8OOR - chains B and F of the 10 polymer chains in the assembly; structure by electron microscopy, 2.87 A resolution.

# Chain B
Molecule: RuvB-like protein 1
From: Thermochaetoides thermophila
Notes: EC 3.6.4.12
UniProt: G0RYI5 (G0RYI5_CHATD); residues 1-462 here = UniProt positions 1-462
Chain sequence (462 residues; each row starts with the number of its first residue):
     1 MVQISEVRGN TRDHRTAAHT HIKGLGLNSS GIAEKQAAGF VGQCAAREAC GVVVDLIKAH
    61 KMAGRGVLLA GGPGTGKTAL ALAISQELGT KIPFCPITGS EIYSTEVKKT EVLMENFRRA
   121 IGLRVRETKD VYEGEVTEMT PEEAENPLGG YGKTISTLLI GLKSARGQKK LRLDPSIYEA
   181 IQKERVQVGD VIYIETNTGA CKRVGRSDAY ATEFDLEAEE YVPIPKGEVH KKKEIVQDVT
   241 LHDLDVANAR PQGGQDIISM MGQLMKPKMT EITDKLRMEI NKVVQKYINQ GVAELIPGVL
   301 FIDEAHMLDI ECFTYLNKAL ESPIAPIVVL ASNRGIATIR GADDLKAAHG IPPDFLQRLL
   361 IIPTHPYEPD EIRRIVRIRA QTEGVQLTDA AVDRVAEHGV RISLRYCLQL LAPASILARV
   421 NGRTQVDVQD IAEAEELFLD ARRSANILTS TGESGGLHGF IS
Not modelled in the structure: 1-13, 145-155
Ligand contacts: ADP (adenosine-5'-diphosphate): Ala18, His19, His21, Ile22, Gly39, Phe40, Val41, Gln43, Gly72, Pro73, Gly74, Thr75, Gly76, Lys77, Thr78, Ala79, Tyr367, Ile375, Leu404, Arg405, Leu408

# Chain F
Molecule: RuvB-like protein 2
From: Thermochaetoides thermophila
Notes: EC 3.6.4.12
UniProt: G0RYC2 (G0RYC2_CHATD); numbering as in UniProt (aligned over 1-488)
Chain sequence (488 residues; each row starts with the number of its first residue):
     1 MAAPLVTSVT ETKELRGLNL IAAHSHIRGL GVDADTLEPR PSSQGLVGQE KARKAAAVVL
    61 EMIKQGKIAG RAVLIAGPPS TGKTAIAMGM AQSLGQDVPF TTLAASEIFS LEMSKTEALT
   121 QAFRKSIGVR IKEESEIMEG EVVEIQIDRS VTGGAKQGKL TIKTTDMEAI YDMGSKMIDA
   181 MTKERVMAGD IISIDKSSGK ITKLGRSYAR SRDYDAMGVD TKFLQCPEGE LQKRKEVVHT
   241 VSLHEIDVIN SRTQGFLALF SGDTGEIRSE IRDQINTKVA EWKEEGKAEI VPGVLFIDEV
   301 HMLDIECFSY INRALESDLA PIVIMASNRG VSRIRGTDYK SPHGLPLDFL DRVVIINTHP
   361 YTPDELRQIL SIRAQEEEVD LTPDALALLT KIGQEAGLRY ASNLITTSQL IAAKRRAKQV
   421 GVEDVQRSFK LFYDPARSVR FVQESEKRLI GNDGVVDFSY QGAAEAAAPT LPAAAPVDPV
   481 GGEKMDMS
Not modelled in the structure: 1-16, 151-155, 461-488
Ligand contacts: ADP (adenosine-5'-diphosphate): Ala23, His24, His26, Ile27, Gly45, Leu46, Val47, Gln49, Pro78, Pro79, Ser80, Thr81, Gly82, Lys83, Thr84, Ala85, Tyr361, Ile369, Leu398, Arg399

# Chain B / chain F interface
Contacting residue pairs (152; chain B residue first):
  Ser29(B) with Lys414(F)
  Ala45(B) with Leu431(F)
  Glu48(B) with Arg427(F), salt bridge
  Ala49(B) with Leu431(F); Phe432(F)
  Val52(B) with Thr407(F); Leu410(F); Phe432(F), hydrophobic
  Asp55(B) with Leu410(F); Lys414(F), salt bridge
  Leu56(B) with Thr406(F); Leu410(F)
  His60(B) with Leu20(F)
  Lys61(B) with Leu20(F); Ile21(F), hydrogen bond (backbone-backbone); Glu378(F), salt bridge
  Met62(B) with Ile21(F); Glu377(F); Thr406(F)
  Ala63(B) with Leu20(F), hydrophobic; Ile21(F), hydrogen bond (backbone-backbone)
  Arg65(B) with Glu377(F), salt bridge; Asn403(F), hydrogen bond; Thr406(F)
  Gly71(B) with Leu449(F)
  Gly72(B) with Arg448(F); Leu449(F)
  Pro73(B) with Arg448(F); Ile450(F), hydrophobic; Phe458(F), hydrophobic
  Thr105(B) with Leu111(F)
  Lys108(B) with Glu107(F); Phe109(F); Ser110(F)
  Thr110(B) with Ser106(F)
  Glu143(B) with Met187(F)
  Thr157(B) with Tyr214(F)
  Lys170(B) with Asp215(F)
  Leu171(B) with Asp215(F)
  Arg172(B) with Arg212(F), hydrogen bond (side chain-backbone); Asp213(F), hydrogen bond (side chain-backbone); Tyr214(F); Asp215(F), salt bridge; Ala216(F), hydrogen bond (backbone-backbone)
  Leu173(B) with Tyr214(F); Ala216(F), hydrophobic
  Asp174(B) with Tyr214(F); Ala216(F), hydrogen bond (backbone-backbone); Met217(F); Gly218(F), hydrogen bond (side chain-backbone); Thr221(F)
  Pro175(B) with Tyr214(F)
  Ser176(B) with Gly218(F), hydrogen bond (side chain-backbone); Asp220(F); Thr221(F)
  Ile177(B) with Ala216(F), hydrophobic; Met217(F); Gly218(F)
  Glu179(B) with Arg185(F), salt bridge
  Thr196(B) with Asp215(F); Ala216(F); Met217(F), hydrogen bond (backbone-backbone)
  Thr198(B) with Val219(F)
  Gly199(B) with Met217(F); Val219(F)
  Ala249(B) with Ser261(F)
  Lys268(B) with Glu112(F), salt bridge
  Thr270(B) with Ser261(F), hydrogen bond (side chain-backbone)
  Glu271(B) with Ser110(F), hydrogen bond; Leu111(F); Glu112(F), hydrogen bond (side chain-backbone); Ser261(F); Gly262(F)
  Ile272(B) with Phe260(F); Ser261(F)
  Thr273(B) with Leu259(F), hydrogen bond (side chain-backbone); Phe260(F), hydrogen bond (backbone-backbone); Gly262(F)
  Lys275(B) with Glu245(F), salt bridge; Leu259(F); Phe260(F)
  Leu276(B) with Phe260(F)
  Asn281(B) with Leu18(F)
  Gln285(B) with Gly17(F); Leu18(F), hydrogen bond (side chain-backbone)
  Ile288(B) with Leu18(F), hydrophobic
  Leu295(B) with Gly17(F); Leu18(F), hydrophobic
  Pro297(B) with Leu20(F), hydrophobic
  Ile310(B) with Met302(F), hydrophobic
  Glu311(B) with Ser106(F), hydrogen bond (backbone-side chain); Met302(F); Arg335(F), salt bridge
  Thr314(B) with Ser106(F); Glu299(F); Met302(F)
  Tyr315(B) with Ser106(F); Glu107(F)
  Asn317(B) with Glu299(F), hydrogen bond
  Lys318(B) with Thr102(F), hydrogen bond (side chain-backbone); Ala104(F); Glu107(F), salt bridge
  Glu321(B) with Ala22(F); His24(F); Thr84(F)
  Ser322(B) with Ala22(F)
  Pro323(B) with Leu18(F); Asn19(F); Leu20(F), hydrogen bond (backbone-backbone); Ala22(F), hydrophobic
  Ile324(B) with Leu18(F), hydrophobic
  Asn333(B) with Leu449(F); Ile450(F), hydrogen bond (backbone-backbone)
  Arg334(B) with Ile450(F)
  Gly335(B) with Val442(F); Leu449(F); Ile450(F), hydrogen bond (backbone-backbone)
  Ile336(B) with Val442(F); Asn452(F)
  Ala337(B) with Asn452(F)
  Thr338(B) with Asn452(F), hydrogen bond (backbone-side chain)
  Asp344(B) with Arg333(F), salt bridge
  Ala348(B) with Val439(F), hydrophobic; Val442(F), hydrophobic
  His349(B) with Ser438(F), hydrogen bond; Val442(F)
  Asp354(B) with Asn328(F), hydrogen bond
  Leu356(B) with Pro435(F)
  Gln357(B) with Pro79(F); Ser80(F), hydrogen bond; Arg399(F); Pro435(F)
  Arg358(B) with Arg399(F); Asn403(F), hydrogen bond (backbone-side chain)
  Leu360(B) with Asn403(F); Thr407(F); Phe432(F), hydrophobic
  Ile361(B) with Phe432(F); Tyr433(F), hydrogen bond (backbone-backbone); Ser438(F)
  Pro363(B) with Tyr433(F); Phe441(F), hydrophobic
  Tyr367(B) with Tyr460(F)
  Pro369(B) with Tyr460(F)
  Val400(B) with Ser459(F); Tyr460(F), hydrogen bond (backbone-backbone)
  Arg401(B) with Ser459(F), hydrogen bond (backbone-side chain)
  Ile402(B) with Phe458(F); Ser459(F)
  Ser403(B) with Phe458(F)
  Arg442(B) with Asp457(F), salt bridge; Ser459(F), hydrogen bond
Other interface residues (no listed pair), chain B (97 interface residues in all): Ser30, Gly31, Val53, Ala59, Ala70, Glu106, Val107, Met269, Glu279, Val284, Tyr287, Gly341, Lys346, Leu359, Ile362, Thr364, His365, Pro366, Glu368
Other interface residues (no listed pair), chain F (79 interface residues in all): Leu103, Met113, Lys222, Ala258, Arg329, Lys340, Tyr400, Ser402, Leu404, Ile411, Asp434, Gln443, Gly451, Val456

# In short
The interface between chain B and chain F involves 97 residues on one side and 79 on the other; the contacts
include 31 hydrogen bonds and 12 salt bridges. Polar contacts include Glu48(B)-Arg427(F), Asp55(B)-Lys414(F)
and Lys61(B)-Glu378(F). Chain B binds ADP. Chain F binds ADP.
Here chain B is RuvB-like protein 1 and chain F is RuvB-like protein 2, both from Thermochaetoides
thermophila. Entry 8OOR (CryoEM Structure INO80core Hexasome complex Rvb core refinement state2) was
determined by electron microscopy together with 8OO7, 8OO9, 8OOA, 8OOC, 8OOF, 8OOP, 8OOS and 8OOT from the
same study.
